4ZM0 - chains A and G of the 4 polymer chains in the assembly; structure by X-ray diffraction, 3.17 A resolution.

Chain A:
Protein: Antitoxin phd
Organism: Enterobacteria phage P1
UniProtKB: Q06253 (PHD_BPP1); residues 1-73 here = UniProt positions 1-73
Chain sequence (73 residues; numbered 1 to 73; the number before each row is that of its first residue):
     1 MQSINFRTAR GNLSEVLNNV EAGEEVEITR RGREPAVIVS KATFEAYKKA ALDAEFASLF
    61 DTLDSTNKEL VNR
Disordered / not traced: 56-73
Small-molecule neighbours: tris-hydroxymethyl-methyl-ammonium (144): Gly11, Asn12, Glu15
Curated features (UniProtKB/Swiss-Prot):
  - region: Ala50 to Arg73 (Sufficient for antitoxin activity, its presence prevents formation of a doc-EF-Tu complex)
  - mutagenesis: Phe44 (F44A: Significantly decreases repressor activity, binds DNA less well, inhibits doc normally), Tyr47 (Y47A: Decreases repressor activity, binds DNA less well, inhibits doc normally), Lys48 (K48M: Decreases repressor activity, binds DNA less well, inhibits doc normally)

Chain G:
Molecule: 14-nt DNA strand
Sequence (14 nucleotides; each row starts with the number of its first residue):
     1 GCTTGTGTAC ACAT

Interface between chain A and chain G:
Pairs across the interface - 6 pairs, chain A then chain G:
  Arg7(A) - DA11(G)  base contact
  Arg10(A) - DA9(G)  base contact
  Gly11(A) - DT8(G)  base contact
  Ser14(A) - DT6(G)  hydrogen bond to the phosphate
  Ser14(A) - DG7(G)  phosphate contact
  Arg31(A) - DT14(G)  hydrogen bond to the base
Also at the interface, not in a pair above, chain G (9 interface residues in all): DG5, DC10, DA13

Summary:
Chain A and chain G form an interface of 5 and 9 residues respectively; the contacts include 2 hydrogen bonds.
Polar contacts include Arg31(A)-DT14(G) and Ser14(A)-DT6(G). Bound to chain A:
tris-hydroxymethyl-methyl-ammonium. From UniProt: 3 mutagenesis sites on chain A.
Here chain A is Antitoxin phd (Enterobacteria phage P1) and chain G is a 14-nt DNA strand. Entry 4ZM0
(Antitoxin Phd from phage P1 in complex with its operator DNA inverted repeat) was determined by X-ray
diffraction (same publication as 4ZLX and 4ZM2).
